4ZV6 - chains A and B; structure by X-ray diffraction, 2.22 A resolution.

[Chain A]
Protein: AlphaRep-7
Organism: synthetic construct
Amino-acid sequence (294 residues; each row starts with the number of its first residue):
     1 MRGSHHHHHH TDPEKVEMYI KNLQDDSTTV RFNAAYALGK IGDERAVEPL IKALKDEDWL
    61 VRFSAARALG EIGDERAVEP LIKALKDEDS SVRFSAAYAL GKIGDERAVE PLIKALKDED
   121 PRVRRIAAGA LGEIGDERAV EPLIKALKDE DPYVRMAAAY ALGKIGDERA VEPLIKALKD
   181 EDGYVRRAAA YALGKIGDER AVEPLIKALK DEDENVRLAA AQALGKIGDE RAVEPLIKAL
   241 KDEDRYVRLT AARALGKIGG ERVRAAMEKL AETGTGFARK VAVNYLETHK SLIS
Not modelled in the structure: 1-11, 290-294

[Chain B]
Protein: Octarellin V.1
Organism: synthetic construct
Amino-acid sequence (217 residues; each row starts with the number of its first residue; note: 2 numbers in that range are skipped by the numbering (no residue carries them; nothing is unmodelled there)):
     1 MAFLIVKGPS EKDLNPAVQI ANEQDPSAIA FLKQFARNHE KAERFFELLV REGVEAIIIA
    61 RGVSEREIEQ AAKLAREKGF EALAFLAEYE RRDRQFDDII EYFERYGFKA VIVATGLDEK
   121 ELKQAAQKIE EKGFKALAFS GRIDQENHNI NDIFELLQRQ GLRAIIAATG LSERELSWAQ
   181 RAAQQYGLDI IF
   195 ANGQFDEQDN RFKHFLEPIR RQGAA
Not modelled in the structure: 1, 9-25, 36-38, 63-64, 88-96, 115-122, 136-146, 195-200, 215-219
From the paper describing this entry:
  - conformationally variable residues (order/disorder transition): G8 to P26, A87 to D97, K135 to N147

[Chain A / chain B interface]
Contacting residue pairs (51; chain A residue first):
  T28(A) with A30(B)
  T29(A) with A30(B); Q34(B)
  N33(A) with Q34(B), hydrogen bond; N147(B); H148(B), hydrogen bond
  Y36(A) with H148(B); N149(B)
  W59(A) with S27(B), hydrogen bond; E155(B); R159(B)
  L60(A) with S27(B)
  F63(A) with E155(B)
  R67(A) with N149(B); D152(B), salt bridge; Y186(B), hydrogen bond
  D89(A) with R159(B), salt bridge
  S91(A) with E155(B), hydrogen bond; R159(B), hydrogen bond
  F94(A) with Q185(B); Y186(B); G187(B)
  Y98(A) with Q184(B); P212(B); R214(B), hydrogen bond (side chain-backbone)
  K102(A) with I213(B); R214(B), hydrogen bond (side chain-backbone)
  R122(A) with E155(B), salt bridge; Q158(B), hydrogen bond; Y186(B), hydrogen bond (side chain-backbone)
  R125(A) with G187(B), hydrogen bond (side chain-backbone); L188(B); F209(B)
  I126(A) with P212(B); I213(B), hydrophobic
  G129(A) with P212(B)
  E133(A) with I213(B)
  Y153(A) with K78(B), hydrogen bond; D189(B)
  M156(A) with F209(B), hydrophobic
  Y160(A) with F209(B), hydrophobic; L210(B), hydrophobic
  K164(A) with L210(B), hydrogen bond (side chain-backbone)
  Y184(A) with K78(B), hydrogen bond; D189(B), hydrogen bond; I191(B)
  R187(A) with F206(B)
  Y191(A) with D203(B)
  N215(A) with R205(B), hydrogen bond
  Q222(A) with D203(B), hydrogen bond
  Y246(A) with E201(B)
Also at the interface, not in a pair above, chain A (33 interface residues in all): F32, K40, G101, A130, L218
Also at the interface, not in a pair above, chain B (32 interface residues in all): F31, F80, L156, R181, E211

[Overview]
The interface between chain A and chain B involves 33 residues on one side and 32 on the other, with 17
hydrogen bonds and 3 salt bridges. Polar pairs include R67(A)-D152(B), D89(A)-R159(B) and R122(A)-E155(B).
From the paper: conformational variability at G8(B), A87(B) and K135(B).
Chain A is AlphaRep-7 and chain B is Octarellin V.1, both from synthetic construct; the structure, Crystal
structure of the artificial alpharep-7 octarellinV.1 complex, was determined by X-ray diffraction (same
publication as 5BOP).
